PDB entry 4QXJ | X-ray diffraction, 2.80 A resolution | chains I and Y of the 28 polymer chains in the assembly

# Chain I
Name: Proteasome subunit beta type-3
From: Saccharomyces cerevisiae
Notes: EC 3.4.25.1
Reference sequence: P25451 (PSB3_YEAST); residues 0-204 here correspond to UniProt positions 1-205 (UniProt number = residue number + 1)
Chain sequence (205 residues; numbered 0 to 204; the number before each row is that of its first residue; numbering starts at 0):
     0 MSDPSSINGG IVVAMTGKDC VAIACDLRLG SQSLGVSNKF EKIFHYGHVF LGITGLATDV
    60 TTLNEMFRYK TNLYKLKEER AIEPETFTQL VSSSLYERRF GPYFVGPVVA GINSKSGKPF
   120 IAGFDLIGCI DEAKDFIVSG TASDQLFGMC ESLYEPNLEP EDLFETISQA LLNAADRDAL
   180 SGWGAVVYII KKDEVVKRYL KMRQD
Disordered / not traced: 0
UniProt features mapped onto this chain:
  - modified residue: Ser30 (Phosphoserine)
  - cross-link: Lys69 (Glycyl lysine isopeptide (Lys-Gly) (interchain with G-Cter in ubiquitin))
Bound ions: Mg2+ site 1: Ala174, Asp177, Ser180; Mg2+ site 2: Asp204 (shared with Ala165(Y), Asp168(Y), Ser171(Y) of chain Y)
Residues lining bound ligands: 04C (1,2,4-trideoxy-4-methyl-2-{[N-(morpholin-4-ylacetyl)-L-alanyl-O-methyl-L-tyrosyl]amino}-1-phenyl-D-xylitol): Asp124, Leu125, Ile126, Cys128

# Chain Y
Name: Proteasome subunit beta type-5
From: Saccharomyces cerevisiae
Notes: EC 3.4.25.1
Reference sequence: P30656 (PSB5_YEAST); residues 1-212 here correspond to UniProt positions 76-287 (UniProt number = residue number + 75)
Chain sequence (212 residues; row label = number of the first residue in the row):
     1 TTTLAFRFQG GIIVAVDSRA TAGNWVASQT VKKVIEINPF LLGTAAGGAA DCQFWETWLG
    61 SQCRLHELRE KERISVAAAS KILSNLVYQY KGAGLSMGTM ICGYTRKEGP TIYYVDSDGT
   121 RLKGDIFCVG SGQTFAYGVL DSNYKWDLSV EDALYLGKRS ILAAAHRDAY SGGSVNLYHV
   181 TEDGWIYHGN HDVGELFWKV KEEEGSFNNV IG
Differences from the reference sequence: engineered mutation Ala45 (Met120 in P30656)
Covalent attachments: compound 04C linked to Thr1
Bound ions: Mg2+: Ala165, Asp168, Ser171 (shared with Asp204(I) of chain I)
Residues lining bound ligands: 04C (1,2,4-trideoxy-4-methyl-2-{[N-(morpholin-4-ylacetyl)-L-alanyl-O-methyl-L-tyrosyl]amino}-1-phenyl-D-xylitol): Arg19, Ala20, Thr21, Val31, Lys33, Ala45, Ala46, Gly47, Gly48, Ala49, Gln53, Ser96, Ser131, Tyr170

# How chain I and chain Y interact
Pairs across the interface (44):
  Leu26(I) with Ile211(Y), hydrophobic
  Arg27(I) with Ala169(Y)
  Ser32(I) with Arg167(Y); Asp168(Y); Ala169(Y), hydrogen bond (backbone-backbone); Tyr170(Y)
  Leu33(I) with Phe135(Y), hydrophobic
  Gly34(I) with Arg167(Y), hydrogen bond (backbone-side chain)
  Val35(I) with Arg167(Y), hydrogen bond (backbone-side chain)
  Asn37(I) with His166(Y); Asn209(Y), hydrogen bond (side chain-backbone); Val210(Y)
  Lys38(I) with Asn209(Y), hydrogen bond (side chain-backbone)
  Gln144(I) with Trp25(Y)
  Asp175(I) with Val26(Y)
  Arg176(I) with Trp25(Y); Val26(Y), hydrogen bond (side chain-backbone); Ala27(Y), hydrogen bond (side chain-backbone); Ser28(Y)
  Asp177(I) with Asn24(Y); Val26(Y)
  Ala178(I) with Asn24(Y), hydrogen bond (backbone-backbone); Val26(Y); Ala169(Y); Tyr170(Y), hydrophobic
  Leu179(I) with Asn24(Y)
  Trp182(I) with His166(Y), hydrogen bond (side chain-backbone); Arg167(Y)
  Tyr198(I) with Ile211(Y), hydrophobic
  Lys200(I) with Trp198(Y)
  Met201(I) with Trp198(Y)
  Arg202(I) with Gln29(Y); Gly173(Y), hydrogen bond (side chain-backbone); Asp192(Y), salt bridge; Gly194(Y)
  Gln203(I) with His166(Y), hydrogen bond (backbone-side chain); Phe197(Y); Trp198(Y); Val210(Y)
  Asp204(I) with Arg19(Y), salt bridge; Ala165(Y); Ser171(Y); Gly172(Y); Gly173(Y), hydrogen bond (side chain-backbone)
Interface residues without a listed pair, chain I (23 interface residues in all): Ser5, Gln31
Interface residues without a listed pair, chain Y (25 interface residues in all): Val193

# Overview
Chain I and chain Y form an interface of 23 and 25 residues respectively, with 12 hydrogen bonds and 2 salt
bridges. Among the polar pairs are Arg202(I)-Asp192(Y), Asp204(I)-Arg19(Y) and Gly34(I)-Arg167(Y). Chain I
binds compound 04C. Covalently linked compound 04C: at Thr1(Y).
Chain I is Proteasome subunit beta type-3 and chain Y is Proteasome subunit beta type-5, both from
Saccharomyces cerevisiae; the structure, yCP beta5-M45A mutant in complex with the epoxyketone inhibitor ONX
0914, was determined by X-ray diffraction (same publication as 4QUX, 4QUY, 4QV0, 4QV1, 4QV3, 4QV4 and 42
further entries).
